4CDW - chains A and B of the 4 polymer chains in the assembly; structure by X-ray diffraction, 2.80 A resolution.

# Chain A
Protein: VP1
From: Enterovirus A71
UniProt: B2ZUN0 (B2ZUN0_9ENTO); residues 1-297 here correspond to UniProt positions 566-862 (UniProt number = residue number + 565)
Chain sequence (297 residues; each row starts with the number of its first residue):
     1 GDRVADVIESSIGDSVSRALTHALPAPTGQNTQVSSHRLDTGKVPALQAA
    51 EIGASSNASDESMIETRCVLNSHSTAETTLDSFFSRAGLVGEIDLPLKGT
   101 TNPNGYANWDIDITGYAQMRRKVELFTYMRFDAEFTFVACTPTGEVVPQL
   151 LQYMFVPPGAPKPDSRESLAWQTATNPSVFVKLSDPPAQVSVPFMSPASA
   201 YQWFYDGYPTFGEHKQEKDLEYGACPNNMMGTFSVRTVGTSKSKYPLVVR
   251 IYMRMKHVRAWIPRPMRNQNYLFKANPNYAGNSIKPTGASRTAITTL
Residues lining bound ligands: VR2 (1-[(3S)-5-(4-iodanylphenoxy)-3-methyl-pentyl]-3-pyridin-4-yl-imidazolidin-2-one): Ile-111, Asp-112, Ile-113, Thr-114, Phe-131, Phe-135, Phe-137, Phe-155, Val-190, Val-192, Met-195, Tyr-201, Gln-202, Trp-203, Asn-228, Met-230, Phe-233, Met-253
From the paper describing this entry:
  - binding site for VR2: Ile-113, Phe-135, Phe-155

# Chain B
Protein: VP2
From: Enterovirus A71
UniProt: B2ZUN0 (B2ZUN0_9ENTO); residues 1-254 here correspond to UniProt positions 70-323 (UniProt number = residue number + 69)
Chain sequence (254 residues; row label = number of the first residue in the row):
     1 SPSAEACGYSDRVAQLTIGNSTITTQEAANIIVGYGEWPSYCSDSDATAV
    51 DKPTRPDVSVNRFYTLDTKLWEKSSKGWYWKFPDVLTETGVFGQNAQFHY
   101 LYRSGFCIHVQCNASKFHQGALLVAVLPEYVIGTVAGGTGTEDTHPPYKQ
   151 TQPGADGFELQHPYVLDAGIPISQLTVCPHQWINLRTNNCATIIVPYINA
   201 LPFDSALNHCNFGLLVVPISPLDYDQGATPVIPITITLAPMCSEFAGLRQ
   251 AVTQ
Not modelled in the structure: 1-9

# How chain A and chain B interact
Pairs across the interface - 120 pairs, chain A then chain B:
  Ser-11(A) with Tyr-41(B)
  Ile-12(A) with Tyr-41(B); Asp-57(B)
  Gly-13(A) with Tyr-41(B)
  Asp-14(A) with Ser-40(B); Tyr-41(B), hydrogen bond (backbone-backbone)
  Ser-15(A) with Ser-40(B); Tyr-41(B); Ser-43(B)
  Ser-17(A) with Glu-37(B); Ser-40(B)
  Arg-18(A) with Glu-37(B); Trp-38(B), hydrogen bond (backbone-backbone)
  Ala-19(A) with Gly-36(B)
  Leu-20(A) with Val-33(B), hydrophobic; Gly-36(B), hydrogen bond (backbone-backbone); Trp-38(B)
  Ala-50(A) with Trp-182(B)
  Glu-51(A) with Gln-181(B); Trp-182(B), hydrogen bond (backbone-backbone); Asn-184(B), hydrogen bond; Thr-187(B), hydrogen bond; Asn-188(B)
  Ile-52(A) with Ala-29(B); Asn-30(B); Ile-32(B); His-180(B); Gln-181(B), hydrogen bond (backbone-side chain)
  Gly-53(A) with His-180(B)
  Thr-127(A) with Glu-129(B)
  Tyr-128(A) with Glu-129(B), hydrogen bond; Ile-198(B); Asn-199(B)
  Ala-198(A) with Leu-201(B), hydrophobic
  Ser-199(A) with Ala-200(B), hydrogen bond (backbone-backbone)
  Ala-200(A) with Ala-200(B)
  Gln-202(A) with Glu-129(B), hydrogen bond
  Phe-204(A) with Glu-129(B); Val-131(B), hydrophobic
  Tyr-205(A) with Glu-129(B); Val-131(B); Asn-208(B); His-209(B)
  Asp-206(A) with Lys-81(B), salt bridge; Glu-129(B), hydrogen bond (backbone-side chain); Tyr-130(B); Val-131(B); His-209(B); Cys-210(B), hydrogen bond (backbone-backbone)
  Gly-207(A) with Asn-208(B)
  Tyr-208(A) with Tyr-148(B); Thr-151(B), hydrogen bond; Gln-152(B); Asn-208(B), hydrogen bond (backbone-backbone)
  Thr-210(A) with Asn-208(B)
  Phe-211(A) with Ser-205(B); Asn-208(B); Gln-254(B)
  Gly-212(A) with Gln-254(B), hydrogen bond (backbone-backbone)
  Glu-213(A) with Gln-254(B)
  His-214(A) with Tyr-148(B)
  Asp-219(A) with His-145(B); Pro-146(B); Pro-147(B); Tyr-148(B)
  Leu-220(A) with His-145(B)
  Tyr-222(A) with Lys-81(B); Tyr-130(B); Val-131(B); Ile-132(B), hydrogen bond (side chain-backbone); Pro-146(B), hydrophobic; Thr-151(B)
  Ile-262(A) with Tyr-35(B); Pro-128(B), hydrophobic; Ile-198(B), hydrophobic
  Pro-263(A) with Val-177(B), hydrophobic
  Arg-264(A) with Pro-128(B), hydrogen bond (side chain-backbone); Glu-129(B), hydrogen bond (side chain-backbone)
  Pro-265(A) with Pro-171(B); Gln-174(B); Leu-175(B)
  Met-266(A) with Pro-171(B); Gln-174(B), hydrogen bond (backbone-side chain)
  Arg-267(A) with Ala-168(B), hydrogen bond (side chain-backbone); Gly-169(B)
  Asn-268(A) with Gly-169(B), hydrogen bond (backbone-backbone); Ile-170(B); Pro-171(B)
  Gln-269(A) with Val-165(B); Gly-169(B)
  Leu-272(A) with Ala-136(B), hydrophobic; Gly-140(B)
  Phe-273(A) with Gly-140(B); Asp-143(B)
  Asn-276(A) with Asp-143(B), hydrogen bond; His-145(B)
  Pro-277(A) with Gly-133(B); Ala-168(B)
  Asn-278(A) with Gly-133(B); Thr-134(B), hydrogen bond; Thr-144(B), hydrogen bond (side chain-backbone)
  Tyr-279(A) with Thr-134(B), hydrogen bond (backbone-backbone); Val-135(B); Ala-136(B); His-162(B), hydrogen bond; Val-165(B), hydrophobic; Asp-167(B); Ala-168(B); Gly-169(B)
  Ala-280(A) with Val-135(B); Gly-138(B)
  Gly-281(A) with Val-135(B), hydrogen bond (backbone-backbone); Gly-138(B)
  Asn-282(A) with Gly-138(B), hydrogen bond (backbone-backbone); Thr-139(B)
  Ile-284(A) with His-162(B); Val-165(B), hydrophobic
  Pro-286(A) with Tyr-164(B)
  Thr-287(A) with Tyr-164(B), hydrogen bond (backbone-side chain); Pro-171(B)
Also at the interface, not in a pair above, chain A (58 interface residues in all): Val-16, Thr-21, Gln-216, Asn-227, Ser-283, Lys-285
Also at the interface, not in a pair above, chain B (68 interface residues in all): Cys-42, Arg-55, Tyr-100, Leu-127, Thr-141, Glu-142, Cys-178, Leu-207, Arg-249

# Summary
The interface between chain A and chain B involves 58 residues on one side and 68 on the other, with 29
hydrogen bonds and 1 salt bridge. Polar contacts include Asp-206(A)/Lys-81(B), Glu-51(A)/Asn-184(B) and
Glu-51(A)/Thr-187(B). Ligands of chain A: compound VR2. From the paper: a binding site for VR2 at Ile-113(A),
Phe-135(A) and Phe-155(A).
Chain A is VP1 and chain B is VP2, both from Enterovirus A71; the structure, Crystal structure of human
Enterovirus 71 in complex with the uncoating inhibitor GPP4, was determined by X-ray diffraction, deposited
together with 4CDQ, 4CDU, 4CDX, 4CEW and 4CEY.
